PDB entry 4HTB | X-ray diffraction, 1.90 A resolution | chain A

[Chain A]
Name: tRNA-guanine transglycosylase
Source organism: Zymomonas mobilis
Notes: EC 2.4.2.29
UniProt: P28720 (TGT_ZYMMO); numbering as in UniProt (aligned over 1-386)
Sequence (388 residues; numbered -1 to 386; the number before each row is that of its first residue; numbers below 1 keep their minus sign (Gly-1 is residue -1)):
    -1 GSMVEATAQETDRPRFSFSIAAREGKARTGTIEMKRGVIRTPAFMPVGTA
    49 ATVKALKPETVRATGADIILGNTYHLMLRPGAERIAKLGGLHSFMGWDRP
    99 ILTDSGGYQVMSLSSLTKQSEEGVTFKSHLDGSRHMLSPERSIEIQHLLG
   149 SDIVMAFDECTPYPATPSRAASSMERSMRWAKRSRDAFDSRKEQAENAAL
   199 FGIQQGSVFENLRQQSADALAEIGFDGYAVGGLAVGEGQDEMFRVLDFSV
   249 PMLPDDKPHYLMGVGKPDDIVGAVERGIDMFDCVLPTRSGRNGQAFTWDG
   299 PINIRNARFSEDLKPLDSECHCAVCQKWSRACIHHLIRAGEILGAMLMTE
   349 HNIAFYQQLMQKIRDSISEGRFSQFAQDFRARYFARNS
Unresolved in the structure: -1 to 10, 50, 114-115, 384-386
Differences from the reference sequence: expression tag (-1 to 0); engineered mutation Cys330 (Tyr in P28720)
Metal / ion sites: Zn2+: Cys318, Cys320, Cys323, His349
Swiss-Prot annotation at these positions:
  - region (RNA binding): Gly261 to Asp267, Thr285 to Arg289
  - active site: Asp102 (Proton acceptor), Asp280 (Nucleophile)
  - binding site (substrate): Asp102 to Tyr106, Asp156, Gln203, Gly230
  - binding site (Zn(2+)): Cys318, Cys320, Cys323, His349
  - mutagenesis: Ser103 (S103A: Strongly reduces activity), Asp156 (D156A: Abolishes catalytic activity), Asp280 (D280N: Abolishes catalytic activity)

[In short]
Cys318, Cys320, Cys323 and His349 form the Zn2+ site. From UniProt: active-site residues Asp102 and Asp280, 8
substrate-binding residues, 4 Zn2+-binding residues and 3 mutagenesis sites.
Chain A is tRNA-guanine transglycosylase (Zymomonas mobilis); the structure, tRNA-guanine transglycosylase
Y330C mutant in space group C2, was determined by X-ray diffraction (same publication as 4L56 and 4DY1).
